9IZX - chains A and C of the 4 polymer chains in the assembly; structure by electron microscopy, 3.00 A resolution.

== Chain A (and C) ==
Protein: Methylmalonate-semialdehyde/malonate-semialdehyde dehydrogenase [acylating], mitochondrial
Organism: Homo sapiens
Notes: EC 1.2.1.27; chain C of this document is another copy of the same molecule, construct and numbering; everything in this record applies to it too
UniProt: Q02252 (MMSA_HUMAN); residues 2-503 here correspond to UniProt positions 34-535 (UniProt number = residue number + 32)
Chain sequence (509 residues; row label = number of the first residue in the row):
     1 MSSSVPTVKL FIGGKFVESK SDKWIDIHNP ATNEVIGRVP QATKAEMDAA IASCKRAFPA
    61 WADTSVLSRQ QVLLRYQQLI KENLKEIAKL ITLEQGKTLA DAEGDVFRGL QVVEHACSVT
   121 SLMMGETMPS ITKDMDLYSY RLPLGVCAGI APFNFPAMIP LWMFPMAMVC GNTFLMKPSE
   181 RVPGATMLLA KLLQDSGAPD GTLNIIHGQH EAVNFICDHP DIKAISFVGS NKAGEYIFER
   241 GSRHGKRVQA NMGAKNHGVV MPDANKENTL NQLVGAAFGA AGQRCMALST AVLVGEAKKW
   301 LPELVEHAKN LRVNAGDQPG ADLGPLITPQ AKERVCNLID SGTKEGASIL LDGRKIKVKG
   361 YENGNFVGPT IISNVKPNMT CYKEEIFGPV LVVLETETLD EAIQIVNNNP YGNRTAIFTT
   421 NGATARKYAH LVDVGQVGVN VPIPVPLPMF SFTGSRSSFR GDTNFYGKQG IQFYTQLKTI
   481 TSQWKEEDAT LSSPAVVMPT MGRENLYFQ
Disordered / not traced: 1-2, 488-509 (chain C: 1-2, 451-464, 487-509)
Construct notes: initiating methionine (1); engineered mutation Arg414 (Gly446 in Q02252); expression tag (504-509)
Curated features (UniProtKB/Swiss-Prot):
  - active site: Cys285 (Nucleophile)
  - binding site (NAD(+)): Ala151, Phe153, Lys177, Glu180, Arg181, Ser230, Glu385
  - modified residue: Lys15 (N6-acetyllysine), Lys20 (N6-acetyllysine), Lys23 (N6-acetyllysine), Lys44 (N6-acetyllysine), Lys55 (N6-acetyllysine), Lys85 (N6-acetyllysine), Lys97 (N6-acetyllysine), Ser230 (Phosphoserine), Lys266 (N6-acetyllysine), Lys298 (N6-acetyllysine), Lys299 (N6-acetyllysine), Lys332 (N6-acetyllysine), Lys344 (N6-acetyllysine), Ser348 (Phosphoserine), Lys359 (N6-succinyllysine), Lys468 (N6-acetyllysine), Lys485 (N6-succinyllysine)

== Interface between chain A and chain C ==
Residue-residue contacts - 21 pairs, chain A then chain C:
  Asp63(A) - Lys133(C)  salt bridge
  Met124(A) - Glu126(C)
  Met124(A) - Thr127(C)
  Met124(A) - Met128(C)  hydrophobic
  Gly125(A) - Gly125(C)
  Gly125(A) - Glu126(C)
  Gly125(A) - Thr127(C)  hydrogen bond (backbone-backbone)
  Glu126(A) - Gly125(C)
  Glu126(A) - Thr127(C)
  Thr127(A) - Met124(C)
  Thr127(A) - Gly125(C)  hydrogen bond (side chain-backbone)
  Thr127(A) - Thr127(C)
  Thr127(A) - Ser139(C)
  Met128(A) - Val66(C)  hydrophobic
  Pro129(A) - Tyr140(C)  hydrophobic
  Lys133(A) - Asp63(C)
  Asp136(A) - Tyr140(C)  hydrogen bond
  Tyr138(A) - Tyr140(C)
  Ser139(A) - Thr127(C)
  Tyr140(A) - Thr127(C)
  Tyr140(A) - Pro129(C)  hydrophobic
Other interface residues (no listed pair), chain A (14 interface residues in all): Ile131, Leu142
Other interface residues (no listed pair), chain C (16 interface residues in all): Ser65, Ser130, Ile131, Asp136, Tyr138

== In short ==
The interface between chain A and chain C involves 14 residues on one side and 16 on the other, with 3
hydrogen bonds and 1 salt bridge. Among the polar pairs are Asp63(A)-Lys133(C), Thr127(A)-Gly125(C) and
Asp136(A)-Tyr140(C).
Both chains are Methylmalonate-semialdehyde/malonate-semialdehyde dehydrogenase [acylating], mitochondrial
(Homo sapiens). Entry 9IZX (Cryo-EM structure of ALDH6A1-G446R) was determined by electron microscopy,
deposited together with 9IZU, 9IZV and 9IZW.
